PDB entry 6HHD | X-ray diffraction, 2.10 A resolution | chains A and D of the 4 polymer chains in the assembly

[Chain A]
Molecule: Major prion protein
From: Mus musculus
Reference sequence: P04925 (PRIO_MOUSE); residues 119-226 here correspond to UniProt positions 118-225 (UniProt number = residue number - 1)
Sequence (108 residues; row label = number of the first residue in the row):
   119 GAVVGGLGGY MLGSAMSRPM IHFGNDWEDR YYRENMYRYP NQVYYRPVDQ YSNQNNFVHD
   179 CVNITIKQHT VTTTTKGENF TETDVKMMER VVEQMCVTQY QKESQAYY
Curated features (UniProtKB/Swiss-Prot):
  - glycosylation (N-linked (GlcNAc...) asparagine): N181, N197
Disulfide bonds: C179-C214

[Chain D]
Molecule: Nanobody 484
From: Camelus dromedarius
Notes: antibody fragment or engineered binder
Sequence (125 residues; each row starts with the number of its first residue):
     1 QVQLQESGGG LVQPGGSLRL SCAASGRTFS SYNMGWFRQA PGKGREFVAS ITSSGDKSDY
    61 TDSVKGRFTI SRDNAKNTMY LQMNNLKPED TATYYCARGL GIYIIRARGG YDHWGQGTQV
   121 TVSSH
Disulfide bonds: C22-C96

[How chain A and chain D interact]
Pairs across the interface (9; chain A residue first):
  G142(A) with N85(D)
  N143(A) with N85(D)
  W145(A) with S17(D); Q82(D); N84(D)
  E146(A) with N84(D)
  E200(A) with S58(D); Y60(D)
  T201(A) with T69(D)
Interface residues without a listed pair, chain D (9 interface residues in all): R19, I70

[Summary]
6 residues of chain A face 9 of chain D across their interface.
Chain A is Major prion protein (Mus musculus) and chain D is Nanobody 484 (Camelus dromedarius); the
structure, Mouse Prion Protein in complex with Nanobody 484, was determined by X-ray diffraction, deposited
together with 6HEQ.
